Entry 7KXR (electron microscopy, 3.30 A resolution); this record covers chains L and D of the 8 polymer chains in the assembly.

Chain L:
Molecule: Lethal factor
From: Bacillus anthracis
Notes: EC 3.4.24.83
UniProtKB: P15917 (LEF_BACAN); residues 1-263 here correspond to UniProt positions 34-296 (UniProt number = residue number + 33)
Sequence (263 residues; numbered 1 to 263; the number before each row is that of its first residue):
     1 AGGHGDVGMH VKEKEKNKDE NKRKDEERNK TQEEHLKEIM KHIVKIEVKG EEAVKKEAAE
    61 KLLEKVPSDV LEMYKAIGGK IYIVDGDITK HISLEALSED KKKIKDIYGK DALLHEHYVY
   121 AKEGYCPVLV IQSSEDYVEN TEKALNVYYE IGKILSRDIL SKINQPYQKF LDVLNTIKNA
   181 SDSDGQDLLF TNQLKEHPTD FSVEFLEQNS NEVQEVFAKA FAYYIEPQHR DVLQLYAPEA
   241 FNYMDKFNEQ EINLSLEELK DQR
Unresolved in the structure: 1-30, 251-263
Sequence notes: engineered mutation C126 (Glu159 in P15917)

Chain D:
Molecule: Protective antigen
From: Bacillus anthracis
UniProtKB: P13423 (PAG_BACAN); residues 174-735 here correspond to UniProt positions 203-764 (UniProt number = residue number + 29)
Sequence (562 residues; each row starts with the number of its first residue):
   174 TVPDRDNDGI PDSLEVEGYT VDVKNKRTFL SPWISNIHEK KGLTKYKSSP EKWSTASDPY
   234 SDFEKVTGRI DKNVSPEARH PLVAAYPIVH VDMENIILSK NEDQSTQNTD SQTRTISKNT
   294 STSRTHTSEV HGNAEVHASF FDIGGSVSAG FSNSNSSTVA IDHSLSLAGE RTWAETMGLN
   354 TADTARLNAN IRYVNTGTAP IYNVLPTTSL VLGKNQTLAT IKAKENQLSQ ILAPNNYYPS
   414 KNLAPIALNA QDDFSSTPIT MNYNQFLELE KTKQLRLDTD QVYGNIATYN FENGRVRVDT
   474 GSNWSEVLPQ IQETTARIIF NGKDLNLVER RIAAVNPSDP LETTKPDMTL KEALKIAFGF
   534 NEPNGNLQYQ GKDITEFDFN FDQQTSQNIK NQLAELNATN IYTVLDKIKL NAKMNILIRD
   594 KRFHYDRNNI AVGADESVVK EAHREVINSS TEGLLLNIDK DIRKILSGYI VEIEDTEGLK
   654 EVINDRYDML NISSLRQDGK TFIDFKKYND KLPLYISNPN YKVNVYAVTK ENTIINPSEN
   714 GDTSTNGIKK ILIFSKKGYE IG
Ion coordination: Ca2+ site 1: D179, D181, I183; Ca2+ site 2: D179, D181, S222, K225, D235

How chain L and chain D interact:
Contacting residue pairs (5):
  L71(L) - E343(D)
  K75(L) - E343(D)
  I77(L) - Q280(D)
  K90(L) - F427(D)
  H91(L) - F427(D)
Other interface residues (no listed pair), chain L (6 interface residues in all): K49
Other interface residues (no listed pair), chain D (4 interface residues in all): E308

In short:
6 residues of chain L and 4 residues of chain D are in contact. D179(D), D181(D) and I183(D) form the Ca2+
site 1. The Ca2+ site 2 is built by D179(D), D181(D), S222(D), K225(D) and D235(D).
Chain L is Lethal factor and chain D is Protective antigen, both from Bacillus anthracis; the structure,
Protective antigen pore translocating lethal factor N-terminal domain, was determined by electron microscopy.
